PDB entry 1F93 | X-ray diffraction, 2.60 A resolution | chains E and F of the 4 polymer chains in the assembly

[Chain E (and F)]
Protein: Hepatocyte nuclear factor 1-alpha
Notes: fragment: dimerization domain (residues 1-32); chain F of this document is another copy of the same molecule, construct and numbering; everything in this record applies to it too
Reference sequence: P22361 (HNF1A_MOUSE); numbering as in UniProt (aligned over 1-32)
Sequence (32 residues; each row starts with the number of its first residue):
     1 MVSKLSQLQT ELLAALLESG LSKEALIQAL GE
Unresolved in the structure: 32 (chain F: 1-4, 32)

[Chain E / chain F interface]
Pairs across the interface - 20 pairs, chain E then chain F:
  Leu-5(E) / Leu-21(F)  hydrophobic
  Leu-5(E) / Ala-29(F)  hydrophobic
  Gln-9(E) / Ser-19(F)  hydrogen bond
  Gln-9(E) / Leu-21(F)
  Leu-12(E) / Leu-16(F)  hydrophobic
  Leu-16(E) / Leu-12(F)  hydrophobic
  Leu-17(E) / Leu-30(F)  hydrophobic
  Ser-19(E) / Gln-9(F)  hydrogen bond
  Leu-21(E) / Leu-5(F)  hydrophobic
  Leu-21(E) / Gln-9(F)
  Lys-23(E) / Leu-30(F)
  Lys-23(E) / Gly-31(F)
  Leu-26(E) / Leu-30(F)  hydrophobic
  Ile-27(E) / Ile-27(F)  hydrophobic
  Ile-27(E) / Leu-30(F)  hydrophobic
  Ala-29(E) / Leu-5(F)  hydrophobic
  Leu-30(E) / Leu-17(F)  hydrophobic
  Leu-30(E) / Lys-23(F)
  Leu-30(E) / Leu-26(F)  hydrophobic
  Leu-30(E) / Ile-27(F)  hydrophobic
Other interface residues (no listed pair), chain E (14 interface residues in all): Leu-13, Ala-25
Other interface residues (no listed pair), chain F (14 interface residues in all): Leu-13

[Summary]
Chain E and chain F each contribute 14 residues to their interface, with 2 hydrogen bonds. The hydrogen-bonded
pair is Gln-9(E)/Ser-19(F).
Chain E and chain F are both Hepatocyte nuclear factor 1-alpha; the structure, Crystal structure of a complex
between the dimerization domain of hnf-1 alpha and the coactivator dcoh, was determined by X-ray diffraction.
